PDB entry 2E2J | X-ray diffraction, 3.50 A resolution | chains A and H of the 13 polymer chains in the assembly

[Chain A]
Name: DNA-directed RNA polymerase II largest subunit
Organism: Saccharomyces cerevisiae
Notes: EC 2.7.7.6
Reference sequence: P04050 (RPB1_YEAST); numbering as in UniProt (aligned over 1-1733)
Chain sequence (1733 residues; each row starts with the number of its first residue):
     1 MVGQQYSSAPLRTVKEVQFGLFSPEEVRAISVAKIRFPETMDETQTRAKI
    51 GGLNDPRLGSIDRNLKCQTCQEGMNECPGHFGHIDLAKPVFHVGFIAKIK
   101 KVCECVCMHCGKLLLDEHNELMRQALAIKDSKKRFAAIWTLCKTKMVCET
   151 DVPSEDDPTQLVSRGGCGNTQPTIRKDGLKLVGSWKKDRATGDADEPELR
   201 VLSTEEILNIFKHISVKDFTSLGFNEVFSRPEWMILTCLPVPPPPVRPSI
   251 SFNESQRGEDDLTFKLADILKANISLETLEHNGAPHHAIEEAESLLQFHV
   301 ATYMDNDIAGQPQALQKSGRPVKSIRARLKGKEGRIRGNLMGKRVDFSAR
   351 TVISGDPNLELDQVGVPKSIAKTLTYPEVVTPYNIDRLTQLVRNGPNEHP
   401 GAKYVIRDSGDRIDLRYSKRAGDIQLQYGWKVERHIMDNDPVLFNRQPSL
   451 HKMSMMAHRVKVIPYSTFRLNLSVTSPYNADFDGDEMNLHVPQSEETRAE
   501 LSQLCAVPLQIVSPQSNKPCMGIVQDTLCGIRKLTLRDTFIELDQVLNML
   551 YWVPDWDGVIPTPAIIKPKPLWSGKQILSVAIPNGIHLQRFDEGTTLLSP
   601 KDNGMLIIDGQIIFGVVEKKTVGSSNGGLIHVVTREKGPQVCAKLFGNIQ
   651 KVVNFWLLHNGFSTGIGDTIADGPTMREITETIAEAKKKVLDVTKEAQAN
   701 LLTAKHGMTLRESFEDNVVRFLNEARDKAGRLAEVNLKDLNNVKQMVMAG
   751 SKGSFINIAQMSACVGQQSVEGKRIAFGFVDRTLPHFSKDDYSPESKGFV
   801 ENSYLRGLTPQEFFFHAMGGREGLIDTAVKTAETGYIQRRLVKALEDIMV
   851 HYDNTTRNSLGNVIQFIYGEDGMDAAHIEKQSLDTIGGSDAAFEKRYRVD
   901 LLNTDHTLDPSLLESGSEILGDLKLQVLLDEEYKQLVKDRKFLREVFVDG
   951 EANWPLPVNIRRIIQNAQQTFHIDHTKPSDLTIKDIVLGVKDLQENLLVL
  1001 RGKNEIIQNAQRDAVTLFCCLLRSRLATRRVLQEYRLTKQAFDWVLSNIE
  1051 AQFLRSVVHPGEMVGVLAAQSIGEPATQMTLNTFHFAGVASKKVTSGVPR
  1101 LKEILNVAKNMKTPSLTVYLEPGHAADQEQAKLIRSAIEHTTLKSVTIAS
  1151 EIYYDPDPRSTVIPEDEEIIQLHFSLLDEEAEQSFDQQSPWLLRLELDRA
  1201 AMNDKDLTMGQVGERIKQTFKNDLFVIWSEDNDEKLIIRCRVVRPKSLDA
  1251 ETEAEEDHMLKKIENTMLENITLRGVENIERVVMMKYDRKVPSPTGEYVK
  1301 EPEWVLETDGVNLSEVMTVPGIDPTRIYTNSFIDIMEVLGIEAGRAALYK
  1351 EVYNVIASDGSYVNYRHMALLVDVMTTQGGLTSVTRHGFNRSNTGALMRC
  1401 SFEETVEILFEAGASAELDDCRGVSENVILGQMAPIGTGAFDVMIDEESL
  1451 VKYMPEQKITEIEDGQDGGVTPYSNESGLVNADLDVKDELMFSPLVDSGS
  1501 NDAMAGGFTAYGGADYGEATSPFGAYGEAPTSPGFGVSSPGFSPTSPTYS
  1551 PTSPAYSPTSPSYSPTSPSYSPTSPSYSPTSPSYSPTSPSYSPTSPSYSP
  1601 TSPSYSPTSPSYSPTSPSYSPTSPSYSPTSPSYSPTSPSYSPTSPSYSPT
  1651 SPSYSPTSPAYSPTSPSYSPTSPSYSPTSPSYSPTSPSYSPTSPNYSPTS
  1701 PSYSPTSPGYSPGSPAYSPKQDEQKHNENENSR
Not modelled in the structure: 1-2, 155-160, 187-198, 1082-1091, 1177-1186, 1244-1253, 1446-1733
Bound ions: Zn2+ site 1: Cys-67, Cys-70, Cys-77, His-80; Zn2+ site 2: Cys-107, Cys-110, Cys-148, Cys-167; Mg2+ site 1: Asp-481 (shared with 1 residue of chain R); Mg2+ site 2 near Asp-483 (its only coordinating residue here)
Residues lining bound ligands: phosphomethylphosphonic acid guanylate ester (G2P): Arg-446, Pro-448, Asn-479, Asp-481, Asp-483, Thr-831
Curated features (UniProtKB/Swiss-Prot):
  - region: Pro-248 to Asp-260 (Lid loop), Asn-306 to Lys-323 (Rudder loop), Pro-810 to Glu-822 (Bridging helix)
  - binding site (Zn(2+)): Cys-67, Cys-70, Cys-77, His-80, Cys-107, Cys-110, Cys-148, Cys-167
  - binding site (Mg(2+)): Asp-481, Asp-483, Asp-485
  - modified residue: Thr-1471 (Phosphothreonine)
  - cross-link (Glycyl lysine isopeptide (Lys-Gly)): Lys-695 (interchain with G-Cter in ubiquitin), Lys-1246 (interchain with G-Cter in ubiquitin), Lys-1350 (interchain with G-Cter in ubiquitin)
  - natural variant: Ser-1653 to Pro-1659 (deletion: In strain: A364A)
  - mutagenesis: Lys-1246 (K1246R: Impairs ubiquitination during transcription stress)
What the authors report for this chain:
  - catalytic residues: His-1085 (proposed by the authors, not directly observed)
  - mutagenesis - R446A: abolished growth

[Chain H]
Name: DNA-directed RNA polymerases I, II, and III 14.5 kDa polypeptide
Organism: Saccharomyces cerevisiae
Notes: EC 2.7.7.6
Reference sequence: P20436 (RPB8_YEAST); residue numbers follow UniProt; this construct covers 1-146
Chain sequence (146 residues; numbered 1 to 146; the number before each row is that of its first residue):
     1 MSNTLFDDIFQVSEVDPGRYNKVCRIEAASTTQDQCKLTLDINVELFPVA
    51 AQDSLTVTIASSLNLEDTPANDSSATRSWRPPQAGDRSLADDYDYVMYGT
   101 AYKFEEVSKDLIAVYYSFGGLLMRLEGNYRNLNNLKQENAYLLIRR
Not modelled in the structure: 1, 64-75
Curated features (UniProtKB/Swiss-Prot):
  - region: Asp-16 to Thr-39 (Non-specific ssDNA binding)
  - modified residue: Ser-2 (N-acetylserine), Thr-68 (Phosphothreonine)

[How chain A and chain H interact]
Pairs across the interface (54):
  Arg-537(A) with Tyr-20(H); Val-23(H); Arg-25(H); Asp-41(H), salt bridge; Gly-120(H)
  Asp-538(A) with Tyr-20(H); Asn-21(H), hydrogen bond (side chain-backbone); Lys-22(H), hydrogen bond (side chain-backbone); Val-23(H), hydrogen bond (side chain-backbone)
  Phe-540(A) with Val-23(H), hydrophobic; Asn-43(H)
  Val-559(A) with Ser-78(H)
  Ile-560(A) with Ser-78(H); Trp-79(H)
  Thr-562(A) with Trp-79(H)
  Pro-563(A) with Trp-79(H); Tyr-98(H)
  Ala-564(A) with Met-97(H); Tyr-98(H), hydrogen bond (backbone-backbone); Phe-118(H)
  Ile-565(A) with Asn-43(H); Val-96(H)
  Ile-566(A) with Trp-79(H), hydrophobic; Val-96(H), hydrogen bond (backbone-backbone); Tyr-141(H), hydrophobic
  Lys-567(A) with Asn-43(H), hydrogen bond (side chain-backbone); Leu-46(H); Asp-94(H); Tyr-95(H), hydrogen bond; Val-96(H), hydrogen bond (backbone-backbone)
  Pro-568(A) with Asp-94(H)
  Pro-570(A) with Trp-79(H), hydrophobic
  Leu-571(A) with Leu-46(H), hydrophobic
  Trp-572(A) with Trp-79(H), hydrophobic
  Ser-573(A) with Gly-119(H), hydrogen bond (side chain-backbone)
  Lys-575(A) with Gly-120(H)
  Leu-597(A) with Tyr-102(H), hydrogen bond (backbone-side chain)
  Leu-598(A) with Arg-25(H), hydrogen bond (backbone-side chain); Thr-39(H); Leu-122(H); Arg-124(H)
  Ser-599(A) with Arg-25(H)
  Pro-600(A) with Arg-25(H)
  Asp-602(A) with Tyr-20(H)
  Leu-606(A) with Tyr-102(H), hydrophobic
  Ile-613(A) with Tyr-102(H), hydrophobic; Ser-117(H), hydrogen bond (backbone-side chain); Gly-120(H); Leu-122(H)
  Phe-614(A) with Leu-122(H), hydrophobic
  Lys-738(A) with Arg-19(H)
  Asp-739(A) with Arg-19(H)
  Asp-974(A) with Lys-136(H)
  His-975(A) with Lys-136(H)
Also at the interface, not in a pair above, chain A (31 interface residues in all): Pro-561, Gln-576
Also at the interface, not in a pair above, chain H (32 interface residues in all): Phe-47, Thr-76, Arg-77, Tyr-115, Leu-121, Met-123

[Summary]
31 residues of chain A face 32 of chain H across their interface, with 12 hydrogen bonds and 1 salt bridge.
Polar pairs include Arg-537(A)/Asp-41(H), Asp-538(A)/Asn-21(H) and Asp-538(A)/Lys-22(H). Ligands of chain A:
phosphomethylphosphonic acid guanylate ester. The paper reports the catalytic residue His-1085(A); R446A of
chain A abolishes growth.
Chain A is DNA-directed RNA polymerase II largest subunit and chain H is DNA-directed RNA polymerases I, II,
and III 14.5 kDa polypeptide, both from Saccharomyces cerevisiae; the structure, RNA polymerase II elongation
complex in 5 mM Mg+2 with GMPCPP, was determined by X-ray diffraction (same publication as 2E2H, 2E2I, 2NVQ,
2NVT, 2NVX, 2NVY, 2NVZ and 2YU9).
